Entry 3IZQ (electron microscopy, 9.50 A resolution (very low resolution: no residue pairs are listed; an interface is given only as per-side residue counts)); this record covers chains 0 and 1.

[Chain 0]
Molecule: Protein DOM34
Organism: Saccharomyces cerevisiae
Notes: EC 3.1.-.-
Reference sequence: P33309 (DOM34_YEAST); residues 1-386 here = UniProt positions 1-386
Sequence (386 residues; each row starts with the number of its first residue):
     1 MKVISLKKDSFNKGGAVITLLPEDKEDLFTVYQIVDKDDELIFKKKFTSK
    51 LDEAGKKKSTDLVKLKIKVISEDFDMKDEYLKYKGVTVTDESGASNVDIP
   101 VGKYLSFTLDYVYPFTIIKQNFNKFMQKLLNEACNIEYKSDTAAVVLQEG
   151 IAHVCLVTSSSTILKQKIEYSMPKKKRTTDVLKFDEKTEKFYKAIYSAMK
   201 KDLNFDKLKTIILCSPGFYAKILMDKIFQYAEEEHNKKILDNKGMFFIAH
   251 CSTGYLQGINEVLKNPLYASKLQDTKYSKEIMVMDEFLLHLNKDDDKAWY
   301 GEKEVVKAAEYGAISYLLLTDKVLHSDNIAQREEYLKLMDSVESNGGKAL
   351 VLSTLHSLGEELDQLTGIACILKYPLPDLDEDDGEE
Curated features (UniProtKB/Swiss-Prot):
  - mutagenesis: Glu-23 (E23A: Does not affect the No-Go Decay (NGD) pathway), Glu-26 (E26A: Does not affect the No-Go Decay (NGD) pathway), Asp-27 (D27A: Reduced No-Go Decay (NGD) pathway), Lys-174 to Arg-177 (Reduced ability to trigger the No-Go Decay (NGD) pathway, reduced ability to promote degradation of non-functional rRNAs), Lys-174 to Lys-176 (Reduced No-Go Decay (NGD) pathway), Pro-216 to Phe-218 (Reduced No-Go Decay (NGD) pathway), Pro-216 (P216A: Reduced No-Go Decay (NGD) pathway), Tyr-300 (Y300A: Reduced ability to trigger the No-Go Decay (NGD) pathway, reduced ability to promote degradation of non-functional rRNAs; when associated with A-361), Glu-361 to Gln-364 (Reduced ability to trigger the No-Go Decay (NGD) pathway, reduced ability to promote degradation of non-functional rRNAs), Glu-361 (E361A: Reduced ability to trigger the No-Go Decay (NGD) pathway, reduced ability to promote degradation of non-functional rRNAs; when associated with A-300 ...)

[Chain 1]
Molecule: Elongation factor 1 alpha-like protein
Organism: Saccharomyces cerevisiae
Reference sequence: P32769 (HBS1_YEAST); residue numbers follow UniProt; this construct covers 1-611
Sequence (611 residues; each row starts with the number of its first residue):
     1 MAYSDYSDGADDMPDFHDEGEFDDYLNDDEYELMNEVFPTLKAQLQDYQG
    51 WDNLSLKLALFDNNFDLESTLAELKKTLKKKKTPKKPIAAANGSANVTQK
   101 LANISISQQRPNDRLPDWLDEEESEGERNGEEANDEKTVQRYYKTTVPTK
   151 PKKPHDISAFVKSALPHLSFVVLGHVDAGKSTLMGRLLYDLNIVNQSQLR
   201 KLQRESETMGKSSFKFAWIMDQTNEERERGVTVSICTSHFSTHRANFTIV
   251 DAPGHRDFVPNAIMGISQADMAILCVDCSTNAFESGFDLDGQTKEHMLLA
   301 SSLGIHNLIIAMNKMDNVDWSQQRFEEIKSKLLPYLVDIGFFEDNINWVP
   351 ISGFSGEGVYKIEYTDEVRQWYNGPNLMSTLENAAFKISKENEGINKDDP
   401 FLFSVLEIIPSKKTSNDLALVSGKLESGSIQPGESLTIYPSEQSCIVDKI
   451 QVGSQQGQSTNHEETDVAIKGDFVTLKLRKAYPEDIQNGDLAASVDYSSI
   501 HSAQCFVLELTTFDMNRPLLPGTPFILFIGVKEQPARIKRLISFIDKGNT
   551 ASKKKIRHLGSKQRAFVEIELIEVKRWIPLLTAHENDRLGRVVLRKDGRT
   601 IAAGKISEITQ
Disordered / not traced: 1-19, 85-160
Differences from the reference sequence: engineered mutation Glu-32 (Asp in P32769)
Curated features (UniProtKB/Swiss-Prot):
  - region: Gly-174 to Ser-181 (G1), Gly-230 to Ser-234 (G2), Asp-251 to Gly-254 (G3), Asn-313 to Asp-316 (G4), Ser-352 to Phe-354 (G5)
  - binding site (GTP): Gly-174 to Ser-181, Asn-313 to Asp-316, Ser-352 to Phe-354
  - modified residue: Ser-124 (Phosphoserine)
  - mutagenesis: Val-176 (V176G: Loss of function. Abolished GTP-binding and ability to trigger the No-Go Decay (NGD) pathway and promote degradation of non-functional rRNAs), Lys-180 (K180A: Abolished GTP-binding and ability to trigger the No-Go Decay (NGD) pathway and promote degradation of non-functional rRNAs), His-255 (H255E: Loss of function. Abolished GTP-binding and ability to trigger the No-Go Decay (NGD) pathway and promote degradation of non-functional rRNAs), Arg-517 (R517E: Abolished ability to trigger the No-Go Decay (NGD) pathway, without affecting the ability to promote degradation of non-functional rRNAs), Leu-520 (L520R: Abolished ability to trigger the No-Go Decay (NGD) pathway, without affecting the ability to promote degradation of non-functional rRNAs), Arg-557 to His-558 (Abolished ability to trigger the No-Go Decay (NGD) pathway, without affecting the ability to promote degradation of non-functional rRNAs)

[How chain 0 and chain 1 interact]
At this resolution (10 A) residue pairs are not listed: 31 residues of chain 0 and 45 of chain 1 lie at the interface.

[In short]
31 residues of chain 0 face 45 of chain 1 across their interface. Curated annotation (UniProt) lists 15
mutagenesis sites on chain 0; 15 GTP-binding residues and 7 mutagenesis sites on chain 1.
Here chain 0 is Protein DOM34 and chain 1 is Elongation factor 1 alpha-like protein, both from Saccharomyces
cerevisiae. Entry 3IZQ (Structure of the Dom34-Hbs1-GDPNP complex bound to a translating ribosome) was
determined by electron microscopy.
